PDB entry 7QHO | electron microscopy, 3.10 A resolution | chains A and B of the 26 polymer chains in the assembly

# Chain A
Molecule: Cytochrome bc1 complex Rieske iron-sulfur subunit
Source organism: Corynebacterium glutamicum ATCC 13032
Reference sequence: Q79VE8 (QCRA_CORGL); residue numbers follow UniProt; this construct covers 1-408
Chain sequence (408 residues; row label = number of the first residue in the row):
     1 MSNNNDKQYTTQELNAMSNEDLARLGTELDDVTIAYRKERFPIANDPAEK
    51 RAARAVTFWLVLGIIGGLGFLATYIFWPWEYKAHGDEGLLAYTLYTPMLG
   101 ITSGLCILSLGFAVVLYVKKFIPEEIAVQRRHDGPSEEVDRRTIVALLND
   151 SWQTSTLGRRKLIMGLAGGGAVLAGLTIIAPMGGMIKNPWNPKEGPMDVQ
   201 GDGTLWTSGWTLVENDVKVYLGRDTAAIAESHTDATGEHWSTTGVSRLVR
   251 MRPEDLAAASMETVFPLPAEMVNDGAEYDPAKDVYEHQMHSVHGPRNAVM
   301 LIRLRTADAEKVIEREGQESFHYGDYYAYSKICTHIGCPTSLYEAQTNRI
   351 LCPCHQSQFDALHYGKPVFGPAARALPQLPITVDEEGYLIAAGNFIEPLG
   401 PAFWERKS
Not modelled in the structure: 1-6
Disulfide bonds: C338-C354
Bound ions: 2Fe-2S cluster Fe: C333, H335, C352, H355
Ligand contacts:
  - 1,2-Distearoyl-sn-glycerophosphoethanolamine (3PE), molecule 1: A113, V114, Y117, I122
  - 1,2-Distearoyl-sn-glycerophosphoethanolamine (3PE), molecule 2: V145, L148, N149, S151, W152, Q153, S155, L157, A167
  - 9YF ((2R)-2-(hexadecanoyloxy)-3-{[(S)-hydroxy{[(1R,2R,3R,4R,5R,6S)-2,3,4,5,6-pentahydroxycyclohexyl]oxy}phosphoryl]oxy}propyl (9S)-9-methyloctadecanoate): L176, I179, A180, G183, G184, I186, K187, N188, N191
  - 2Fe-2S cluster (FES): C333, H335, I336, G337, C338, C352, C354, H355, Q356, S357, P371
  - IZL ([(2R)-3-[[(1S,2R,3S,4S,5R,6R)-2-[(2R,3S,4S,5S,6R)-6-[[(2S,3S,4S,5S,6R)-6-[[(2S,3S,4S,5S,6R)-6-(hydroxymethyl)-3-[(2R,3S,4S,5S,6R)-6-(hydroxymethyl)-3,4,5-tris(oxidanyl)oxan-2-yl]oxy-4,5-bis(oxidanyl)oxan-2-yl]oxymethyl]-3,4,5-tris(oxidanyl)oxan-2-yl]oxymethyl]-3,4,5-tris(oxidanyl)oxan-2-yl]oxy-3,4,5-tris(oxidanyl)-6-[(2R,3S,4S,5S,6R)-3,4,5-tris(oxidanyl)-6-(undecanoyloxymethyl)oxan-2-yl]oxy-cyclohexyl]oxy-oxidanyl-phosphoryl]oxy-2-undecanoyloxy-propyl] (10R)-10-methyldodecanoate): I186, W190, W206, T211, E214, N394, F395, I396, E397, P398, W404, E405, R406, K407
  - menaquinone-9 (MQ9): T177, I178, P181, M182
UniProt features mapped onto this chain:
  - binding site ([2Fe-2S] cluster): C333, H335, C352, H355

# Chain B
Molecule: Cytochrome bc1 complex cytochrome b subunit
Source organism: Corynebacterium glutamicum ATCC 13032
Notes: EC 7.1.1.8
Reference sequence: Q79VE9 (QCRB_CORGL); residues 1-539 here = UniProt positions 1-539
Chain sequence (539 residues; numbered 1 to 539; the number before each row is that of its first residue):
     1 MSLATVGNNLDSRYTMASGIRRQINKVFPTHWSFMLGEIALYSFIVLLLT
    51 GVYLTLFFDPSITKVIYDGGYLPLNGVEMSRAYATALDISFEVRGGLFIR
   101 QMHHWAALLFVVSMLVHMLRIFFTGAFRRPREANWIIGVVLIILGMAEGF
   151 MGYSLPDDLLSGVGLRIMSAIIVGLPIIGTWMHWLIFGGDFPSDLMLDRF
   201 YIAHVLIIPAILLGLIAAHLALVWYQKHTQFPGAGRTENNVIGIRIMPLF
   251 AVKAVAFGLIVFGFLALLAGVTTINAIWNLGPYNPSQVSAGSQPDVYMLW
   301 TDGAARVMPAWELYLGNYTIPAVFWVAVMLGILVVLLVTYPFIERKFTGD
   351 DAHHNLLQRPRDVPVRTSLGVMALVFYILLTVSGGNDVYAMQFHVSLNAM
   401 TWIGRIGLIVGPAIAYFITYRLCIGLQRSDREVLEHGIETGIIKQMPNGA
   451 FIEVHQPLGPVDDHGHPIPLPYAGAAVPKQMNQLGYAEVETRGGFFGPDP
   501 EDIRAKAKEIEHANHIEEANTLRALNEANIERDKNEGKN
Not modelled in the structure: 535-539
Bound ions: heme Fe site 1: H103, H204; heme Fe site 2: H117, H219
Ligand contacts:
  - 1,2-Distearoyl-sn-glycerophosphoethanolamine (3PE): L3, A4, M247, P248, V252
  - 1,2-diacyl-glycerol-3-sn-phosphate (3PH): L115, I378, T381, V382, G385, V388, Y389, Q392, F393
  - 9YF ((2R)-2-(hexadecanoyloxy)-3-{[(S)-hydroxy{[(1R,2R,3R,4R,5R,6S)-2,3,4,5,6-pentahydroxycyclohexyl]oxy}phosphoryl]oxy}propyl (9S)-9-methyloctadecanoate), molecule 1: E92, V93, R94
  - 9YF, molecule 2: S396, N398, A399, W402, I403, I406
  - diacyl glycerol (DGA): M308, W311, E312, L313, W325
  - heme (HEM), molecule 1: S33, F34, M35, L36, G37, E38, A40, L41, F110, M114, H117, M118, R120, I121, A126, R131, N134, W135, G138, V139, L141, I142, I216, H219, L220, V223, H228, T229
  - heme (HEM), molecule 2: F44, L47, L48, G51, V52, L54, T55, F58, I89, R100, H103, H104, A107, F110, G145, E148, G149, G152, Y153, L155, P156, Y201, H204, V205, P209, L212, N275, Y297
  - IZL ([(2R)-3-[[(1S,2R,3S,4S,5R,6R)-2-[(2R,3S,4S,5S,6R)-6-[[(2S,3S,4S,5S,6R)-6-[[(2S,3S,4S,5S,6R)-6-(hydroxymethyl)-3-[(2R,3S,4S,5S,6R)-6-(hydroxymethyl)-3,4,5-tris(oxidanyl)oxan-2-yl]oxy-4,5-bis(oxidanyl)oxan-2-yl]oxymethyl]-3,4,5-tris(oxidanyl)oxan-2-yl]oxymethyl]-3,4,5-tris(oxidanyl)oxan-2-yl]oxy-3,4,5-tris(oxidanyl)-6-[(2R,3S,4S,5S,6R)-3,4,5-tris(oxidanyl)-6-(undecanoyloxymethyl)oxan-2-yl]oxy-cyclohexyl]oxy-oxidanyl-phosphoryl]oxy-2-undecanoyloxy-propyl] (10R)-10-methyldodecanoate): I177, I178, T180, W181, M182, N317, Y318
  - lycopene (LYC): L115, V139, I142, I143, M146, W300, L333, V334, L337, M372, A373, F376, Y377, L408, I409, P412, A413
  - menaquinone-9 (MQ9), molecule 1: F28, E38, L41, Y42, L220, W224, F250, A254, V255, G258, L259
  - menaquinone-9 (MQ9), molecule 2: V46, L49, T50, V52, Y53, F98, I99, M102, F262
  - menaquinone-9 (MQ9), molecule 3: F150, I167, I171, P294, M298, T301, D302, A327, L330, V334

# Interface between chain A and chain B
Pairs across the interface - 174 pairs, chain A then chain B:
  G26(A) with R21(B)
  T27(A) with N25(B); R245(B)
  L29(A) with R21(B)
  D30(A) with R22(B); N25(B)
  V32(A) with N25(B); V27(B), hydrophobic
  I34(A) with R245(B)
  A35(A) with T521(B), hydrogen bond (backbone-side chain)
  Y36(A) with N514(B), hydrogen bond (side chain-backbone); E518(B), hydrogen bond
  R37(A) with R245(B)
  K38(A) with N514(B); E517(B), salt bridge
  I43(A) with I503(B), hydrophobic; K506(B); A507(B)
  D46(A) with R492(B), salt bridge; I503(B)
  P47(A) with D499(B); I503(B)
  A48(A) with R492(B)
  R51(A) with G493(B); G494(B); D499(B), salt bridge
  Y74(A) with R94(B), hydrogen bond (backbone-side chain)
  I75(A) with R94(B), hydrogen bond (backbone-side chain)
  W79(A) with F91(B); E92(B); V93(B); R94(B)
  Y81(A) with G70(B); Y71(B), hydrophobic; P73(B); F91(B), hydrophobic
  Y92(A) with F91(B)
  Y95(A) with R94(B)
  T96(A) with G270(B)
  P97(A) with G270(B)
  L99(A) with F98(B), hydrophobic
  G100(A) with F98(B); A266(B); L267(B)
  I101(A) with L267(B), hydrophobic
  G104(A) with G263(B); L267(B)
  I107(A) with L259(B); G263(B)
  L108(A) with I260(B); G263(B); F264(B)
  L110(A) with L259(B), hydrophobic
  G111(A) with A256(B); L259(B)
  F112(A) with I260(B), hydrophobic
  V114(A) with V252(B), hydrophobic; A256(B), hydrophobic
  V115(A) with A256(B), hydrophobic; I260(B), hydrophobic
  V118(A) with V252(B), hydrophobic
  P123(A) with L249(B)
  E125(A) with I244(B); R245(B), salt bridge
  I126(A) with I242(B), hydrophobic; G243(B)
  A127(A) with V27(B); V241(B); I242(B); G243(B), hydrogen bond (backbone-backbone)
  V128(A) with N240(B); V241(B)
  Q129(A) with N25(B); K26(B); V27(B), hydrogen bond (side chain-backbone); K227(B); N240(B); V241(B), hydrogen bond (backbone-backbone)
  R130(A) with N239(B)
  R131(A) with R131(B); K227(B), hydrogen bond (side chain-backbone); H228(B), hydrogen bond (side chain-backbone); T229(B); E238(B); N239(B), hydrogen bond (backbone-backbone); N240(B), hydrogen bond (side chain-backbone); V241(B); N355(B)
  D133(A) with H353(B); N355(B), hydrogen bond
  G134(A) with H353(B)
  M185(A) with L185(B), hydrophobic; R199(B)
  I186(A) with L185(B), hydrophobic
  K187(A) with W181(B); W184(B); G188(B)
  N188(A) with W181(B); W184(B)
  P189(A) with T180(B); W181(B); W184(B)
  G203(A) with W184(B); D190(B)
  I228(A) with N75(B); G76(B); V77(B), hydrophobic
  A229(A) with I66(B), hydrophobic; G76(B), hydrogen bond (backbone-backbone)
  W240(A) with I66(B), hydrophobic; D68(B); N75(B); G76(B)
  F265(A) with S286(B)
  M289(A) with E78(B)
  H293(A) with K64(B), hydrogen bond; Y283(B); N284(B); P285(B)
  G294(A) with P285(B)
  P295(A) with F191(B); P285(B)
  R296(A) with D190(B), salt bridge
  A298(A) with S286(B)
  K331(A) with S286(B), hydrogen bond (side chain-backbone)
  I336(A) with I167(B), hydrophobic; A170(B); I171(B), hydrophobic; V323(B), hydrophobic
  C338(A) with V163(B), hydrophobic
  P339(A) with P285(B); S286(B); Q287(B); V288(B)
  P353(A) with V288(B), hydrophobic; S289(B); A290(B)
  C354(A) with V163(B), hydrophobic; R306(B), hydrogen bond (backbone-side chain)
  H355(A) with D302(B), salt bridge
  Q356(A) with R306(B), hydrogen bond; N386(B); L397(B)
  Q358(A) with N398(B), hydrogen bond
  F369(A) with N398(B); T401(B); W402(B)
  G370(A) with A310(B)
  P371(A) with A305(B); M308(B); A310(B)
  A372(A) with A310(B)
  A373(A) with A310(B); E312(B); Y314(B)
  R374(A) with E312(B), salt bridge; Y314(B)
  P401(A) with A170(B), hydrophobic
  A402(A) with G174(B); P321(B)
  F403(A) with V173(B); T319(B)
  W404(A) with L175(B); P176(B); I177(B); Y318(B); T319(B), hydrogen bond (backbone-backbone); I320(B), hydrophobic
  E405(A) with T180(B); N317(B)
  R406(A) with Y318(B); T319(B)
  K407(A) with G316(B)
  S408(A) with Y314(B)
Also at the interface, not in a pair above, chain A (98 interface residues in all): P42, N45, S103, I122, W190, L205, T242, R247, V292, I332, H335, G337, T340, S341
Also at the interface, not in a pair above, chain B (116 interface residues in all): L72, G95, L97, Q101, R166, P192, Q230, K253, F262, V271, S292, A322, D387, R405, I510, L525, R532

# Summary
98 residues of chain A and 116 residues of chain B are in contact, with 20 hydrogen bonds and 7 salt bridges.
Polar pairs include K38(A)-E517(B), D46(A)-R492(B) and R51(A)-D499(B). One compound IZL molecule and one
1,2-Distearoyl-sn-glycerophosphoethanolamine molecule are bound between chain A and chain B.
Here chain A is Cytochrome bc1 complex Rieske iron-sulfur subunit and chain B is Cytochrome bc1 complex
cytochrome b subunit, both from Corynebacterium glutamicum ATCC 13032. Entry 7QHO (Cytochrome bcc-aa3
supercomplex (respiratory supercomplex III2/IV2) from Corynebacterium glutamicum (as isolated)) was determined
by electron microscopy together with 7QHM from the same study.
